Entry 6EOQ (X-ray diffraction, 3.00 A resolution); this record covers chains A and C.

# Chain A (and C)
Molecule: Dipeptidyl peptidase 9
From: Homo sapiens
Notes: EC 3.4.14.5; chain C of this document is another copy of the same molecule, construct and numbering; everything in this record applies to it too
Reference sequence: Q86TI2 (DPP9_HUMAN); residue numbers follow UniProt; this construct covers 1-863
Sequence (869 residues; row label = number of the first residue in the row):
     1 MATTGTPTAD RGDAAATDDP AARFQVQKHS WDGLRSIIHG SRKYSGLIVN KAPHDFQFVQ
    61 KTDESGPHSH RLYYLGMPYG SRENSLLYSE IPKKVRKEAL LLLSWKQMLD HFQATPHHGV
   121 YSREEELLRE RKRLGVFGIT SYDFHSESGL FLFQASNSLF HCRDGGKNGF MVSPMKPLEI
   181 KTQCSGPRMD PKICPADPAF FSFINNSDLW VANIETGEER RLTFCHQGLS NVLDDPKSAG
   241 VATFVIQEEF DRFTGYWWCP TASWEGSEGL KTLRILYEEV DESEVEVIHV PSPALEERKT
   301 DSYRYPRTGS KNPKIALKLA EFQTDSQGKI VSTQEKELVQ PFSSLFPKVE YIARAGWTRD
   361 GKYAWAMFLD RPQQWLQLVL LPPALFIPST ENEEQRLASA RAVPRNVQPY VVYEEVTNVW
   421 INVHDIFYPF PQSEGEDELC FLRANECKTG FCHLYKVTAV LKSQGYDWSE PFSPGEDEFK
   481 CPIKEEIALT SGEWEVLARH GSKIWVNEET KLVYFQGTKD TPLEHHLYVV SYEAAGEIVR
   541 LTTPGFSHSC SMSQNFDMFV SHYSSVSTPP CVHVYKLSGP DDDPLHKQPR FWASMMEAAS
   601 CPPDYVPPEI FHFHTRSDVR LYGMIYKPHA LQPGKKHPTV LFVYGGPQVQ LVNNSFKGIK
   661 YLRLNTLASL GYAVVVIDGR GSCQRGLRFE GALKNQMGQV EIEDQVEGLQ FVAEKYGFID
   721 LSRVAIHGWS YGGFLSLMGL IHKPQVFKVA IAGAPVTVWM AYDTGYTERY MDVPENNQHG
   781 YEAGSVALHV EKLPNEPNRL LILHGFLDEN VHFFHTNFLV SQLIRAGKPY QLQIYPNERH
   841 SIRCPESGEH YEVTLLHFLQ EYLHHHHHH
Not modelled in the structure: 1-19, 43-52, 63-65, 79-82, 95-100, 110-138, 165-169, 228-233, 268-269, 432-436, 475-477, 599-603, 865-869 (chain C: 1-19, 43-51, 63-65, 79-82, 95-100, 110-138, 165-171, 228-232, 265-268, 432-435, 475-477, 599-603, 865-869)
Construct notes: expression tag (864-869)
Curated features (UniProtKB/Swiss-Prot):
  - active site (Charge relay system): Ser730, Asp808, His840
  - binding site (Val-boroPro): Ser730
  - modified residue: Ala2 (N-acetylalanine)
  - natural variant: Arg82 to Leu863 (deletion: In HATIS), Gly138 (G138S: In HATIS), Ser185 to Leu863 (deletion: In HATIS), Gln822 to Leu863 (deletion: In HATIS)
  - mutagenesis: Arg96 to Lys97 (Reduced interaction with CARD8 without affecting the peptidase activity), Leu100 to Leu101 (Reduced interaction with NLRP1 and CARD8 without affecting the peptidase activity), Leu102 to Leu103 (Reduced interaction with CARD8 without affecting the peptidase activity), Leu102 (L102E: Reduced interaction with NLRP1 without affecting the peptidase activity), Glu597 (E597R: Reduced interaction with NLRP1 without affecting the peptidase activity), Ser730 (S730A: Abolished dipeptidyl peptidase activity and ability to sequester NLRP1 and inhibit pyroptosis)

# Chain A / chain C interface
Residue-residue contacts - 79 pairs, chain A then chain C:
  Trp31(A) with Asn795(C); Gly827(C), hydrogen bond (side chain-backbone); Pro829(C), hydrophobic
  Asp32(A) with Asn795(C), hydrogen bond
  Arg35(A) with Ala826(C); Gly827(C)
  Val287(A) with Lys299(C)
  Ile288(A) with Arg298(C)
  His289(A) with Arg298(C), hydrogen bond (backbone-backbone); Lys299(C); Thr300(C), hydrogen bond
  Leu295(A) with Phe814(C); Asn817(C)
  Glu296(A) with Phe814(C); Phe818(C)
  Arg298(A) with Ile288(C); His289(C), hydrogen bond (backbone-backbone); Ala761(C), hydrogen bond (side chain-backbone); His812(C), hydrogen bond; Phe814(C)
  Lys299(A) with Val287(C); His289(C)
  Thr300(A) with His289(C), hydrogen bond; Thr300(C)
  Arg307(A) with Arg298(C)
  Ala761(A) with Arg298(C), hydrogen bond (backbone-side chain)
  Asn795(A) with Trp31(C); Asp32(C), hydrogen bond
  Pro797(A) with His857(C)
  Asn798(A) with Tyr862(C)
  Phe806(A) with Phe806(C), hydrophobic; Asn817(C)
  His812(A) with Arg298(C), hydrogen bond
  Phe813(A) with Ile834(C), hydrophobic
  Phe814(A) with Leu295(C); Glu296(C); Arg298(C)
  Asn817(A) with Leu295(C); Phe806(C); Ile834(C); Pro836(C)
  Val820(A) with Ile834(C); Pro836(C)
  Ser821(A) with Pro836(C); Asn837(C), hydrogen bond
  Ile824(A) with Ile834(C); Pro836(C); Ser847(C); His850(C)
  Arg825(A) with Glu846(C)
  Ala826(A) with Arg35(C)
  Gly827(A) with Trp31(C), hydrogen bond (backbone-side chain); Arg35(C), hydrogen bond (backbone-side chain)
  Lys828(A) with His850(C), hydrogen bond (backbone-side chain)
  Pro829(A) with Trp31(C), hydrophobic
  Tyr830(A) with Gln833(C), hydrogen bond (backbone-side chain); Ile834(C), hydrogen bond (side chain-backbone); His850(C)
  Leu832(A) with Leu832(C); Ile834(C), hydrophobic
  Gln833(A) with Tyr830(C), hydrogen bond (side chain-backbone)
  Ile834(A) with Phe813(C), hydrophobic; Asn817(C); Val820(C); Ile824(C); Tyr830(C), hydrogen bond (backbone-side chain); Leu832(C), hydrophobic; Ile834(C), hydrophobic
  Pro836(A) with Asn817(C); Val820(C), hydrophobic; Ser821(C); Ile824(C)
  Asn837(A) with Ser821(C)
  Glu846(A) with Arg825(C), salt bridge
  Ser847(A) with Ile824(C)
  His850(A) with Lys828(C), hydrogen bond (side chain-backbone); Tyr830(C)
  His857(A) with Pro797(C)
  Tyr862(A) with Tyr862(C)
Other interface residues (no listed pair), chain A (45 interface residues in all): Glu297, Leu823, Gln831, Tyr835, Cys844
Other interface residues (no listed pair), chain C (46 interface residues in all): Glu297, Tyr305, Arg307, Asn798, Leu823, Gln831, Tyr835

# In short
Chain A and chain C form an interface of 45 and 46 residues respectively, with 20 hydrogen bonds and 1 salt
bridge. Polar pairs include Glu846(A)-Arg825(C), Trp31(A)-Gly827(C) and Asp32(A)-Asn795(C). From UniProt: 3
active-site residues, Val-boroPro-binding residue Ser730(A) and 8 mutagenesis sites on chain A.
Chain A and chain C are both Dipeptidyl peptidase 9 (Homo sapiens); the structure, DPP9 - Apo, was determined
by X-ray diffraction together with 6EOO, 6EOP, 6EOR, 6EOS and 6EOT from the same study.
